PDB entry 6EM8 | electron microscopy, 8.40 A resolution (very low resolution: no residue pairs are listed; an interface is given only as per-side residue counts) | chains B and D of the 10 polymer chains in the assembly

[Chain B (and D)]
Name: ATP-dependent Clp protease ATP-binding subunit ClpC
From: Staphylococcus aureus
Notes: chain D of this document is another copy of the same molecule, construct and numbering; everything in this record applies to it too
UniProtKB: W8U1E4 (W8U1E4_STAAU); the construct lacks a stretch of the UniProt sequence and is renumbered around it, so the offset changes along the chain: 1-587 = UniProt 1-587; 592-595 = UniProt 588-591; 596-818 = UniProt 596-818
Sequence (818 residues; numbered 1 to 818 plus 4 insertion-coded residues; 4 numbers in that range are skipped by the numbering (no residue carries them; nothing is unmodelled there); the number before each row is that of its first residue; a row labelled like 595A-595D holds insertion residues (595A, then the next letters in order)):
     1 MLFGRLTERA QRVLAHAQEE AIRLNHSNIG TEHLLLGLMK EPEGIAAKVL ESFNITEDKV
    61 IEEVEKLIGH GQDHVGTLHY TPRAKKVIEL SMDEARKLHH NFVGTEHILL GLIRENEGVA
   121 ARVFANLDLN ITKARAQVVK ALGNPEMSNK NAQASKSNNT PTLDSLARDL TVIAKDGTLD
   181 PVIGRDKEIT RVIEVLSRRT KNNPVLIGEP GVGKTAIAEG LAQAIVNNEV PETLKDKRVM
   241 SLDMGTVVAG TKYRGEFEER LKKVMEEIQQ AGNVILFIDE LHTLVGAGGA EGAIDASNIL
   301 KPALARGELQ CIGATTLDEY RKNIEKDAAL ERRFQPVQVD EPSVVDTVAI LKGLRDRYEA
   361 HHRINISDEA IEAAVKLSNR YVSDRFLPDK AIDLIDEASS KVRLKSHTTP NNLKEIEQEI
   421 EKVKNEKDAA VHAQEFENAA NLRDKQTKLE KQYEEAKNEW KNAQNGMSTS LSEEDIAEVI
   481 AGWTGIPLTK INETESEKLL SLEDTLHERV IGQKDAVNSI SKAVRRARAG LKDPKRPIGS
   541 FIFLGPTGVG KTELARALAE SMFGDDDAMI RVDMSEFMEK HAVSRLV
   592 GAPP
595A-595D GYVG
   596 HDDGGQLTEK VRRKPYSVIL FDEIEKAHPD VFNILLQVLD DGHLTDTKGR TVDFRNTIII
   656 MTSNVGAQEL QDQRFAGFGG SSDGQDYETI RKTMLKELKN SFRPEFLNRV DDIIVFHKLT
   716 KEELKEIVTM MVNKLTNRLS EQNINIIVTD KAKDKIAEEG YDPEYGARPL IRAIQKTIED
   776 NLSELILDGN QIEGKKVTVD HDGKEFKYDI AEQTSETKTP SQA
Unresolved in the structure: 1-4, 70-79, 113-115, 160-161, 248-254, 288-295, 465, 537-538, 595A-595D, 670-678, 795-818 (chain D: 1-342, 465, 537-538, 595A-595D, 670-678, 795-818)
From the paper describing this entry:
  - mutagenesis - D444A: increased catalytic activity
  - mutagenesis - F436A, R443A: increased catalytic activity on ATP
  - mutagenesis - C311T/E435C, C311T/E437C: unchanged catalytic activity on MecA
  - mutagenesis - F436A, R443A: decreased stability in response to ClpP
  - mutagenesis - F436A: decreased growth in response to 100 muM IPTG
  - mutagenesis - F436A: abolished binding to MecA
  - mutagenesis - E280A/E618A: abolished catalytic activity (proposed by the authors, not directly observed)
  - mutagenesis - E280A/F436A/E618A: increased binding to FITC-casein

[How chain B and chain D interact]
At this resolution (8 A) residue pairs are not listed: 7 residues of chain B and 6 of chain D lie at the interface.

[Summary]
7 residues of chain B and 6 residues of chain D are in contact. The paper reports that F436A and R443A of
chain B increase catalytic activity on ATP; F436A and R443A of chain B reduce stability in response to ClpP; 7
substitutions were tested in all.
Chain B and chain D are both ATP-dependent Clp protease ATP-binding subunit ClpC (Staphylococcus aureus); the
structure, S.aureus ClpC resting state, C2 symmetrised, was determined by electron microscopy together with
6EM9 and 6EMW from the same study.
